Entry 4C8Q (X-ray diffraction, 3.70 A resolution); this record covers chains A and D of the 8 polymer chains in the assembly.

Chain A:
Protein: Sm-like protein LSM1
Source organism: Saccharomyces cerevisiae
UniProt: P47017 (LSM1_YEAST); numbering as in UniProt (aligned over 45-145)
Sequence (101 residues; row label = number of the first residue in the row):
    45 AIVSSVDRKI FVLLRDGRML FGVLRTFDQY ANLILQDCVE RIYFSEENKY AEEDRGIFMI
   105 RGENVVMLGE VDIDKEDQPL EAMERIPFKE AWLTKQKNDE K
Disordered / not traced: 45-49, 144-145

Chain D:
Protein: U6 snrna-associated sm-like protein LSM4
Source organism: Saccharomyces cerevisiae
UniProt: P40070 (LSM4_YEAST); residue numbers follow UniProt; this construct covers 1-114
Sequence (114 residues; row label = number of the first residue in the row):
     1 MLPLYLLTNA KGQQMQIELK NGEIIQGILT NVDNWMNLTL SNVTEYSEES AINSEDNAES
    61 SKAVKLNEIY IRGTFIKFIK LQDNIIDKVK QQINSNNNSN SNGPGHKRYY NNRD
Disordered / not traced: 1, 53-62, 93-114

How chain A and chain D interact:
Pairs across the interface (13; chain A residue first):
  Asn76(A) with Pro3(D)
  Ile101(A) with Ile79(D); Lys80(D); Leu81(D), hydrogen bond (backbone-backbone)
  Phe102(A) with Ile79(D); Lys80(D)
  Met103(A) with Pro3(D); Leu7(D); Phe78(D); Ile79(D), hydrogen bond (backbone-backbone)
  Arg105(A) with Ile76(D); Lys77(D), hydrogen bond (backbone-backbone)
  Asn108(A) with Lys77(D), hydrogen bond (side chain-backbone)
Interface residues without a listed pair, chain A (12 interface residues in all): Leu58, Arg62, Thr70, Gly100, Ile104, Glu107
Interface residues without a listed pair, chain D (11 interface residues in all): Leu6, Glu18, Thr74

Summary:
The interface between chain A and chain D involves 12 residues on one side and 11 on the other; the contacts
include 4 hydrogen bonds. Polar pairs include Asn108(A)-Lys77(D), Ile101(A)-Leu81(D) and Met103(A)-Ile79(D).
Chain A is Sm-like protein LSM1 and chain D is U6 snrna-associated sm-like protein LSM4, both from
Saccharomyces cerevisiae; the structure, Crystal structure of the yeast Lsm1-7-Pat1 complex, was determined by
X-ray diffraction (same publication as 4C92).
